PDB entry 6OBY | X-ray diffraction, 2.87 A resolution | chains A and B

[Chain A (and B)]
Molecule: Iron-sulfur cluster carrier protein
Organism: Archaeoglobus fulgidus
Notes: chain B of this document is another copy of the same molecule, construct and numbering; everything in this record applies to it too
UniProt: O28015 (O28015_ARCFU); numbering as in UniProt (aligned over 2-254)
Amino-acid sequence (262 residues; numbered 1 to 262; the number before each row is that of its first residue):
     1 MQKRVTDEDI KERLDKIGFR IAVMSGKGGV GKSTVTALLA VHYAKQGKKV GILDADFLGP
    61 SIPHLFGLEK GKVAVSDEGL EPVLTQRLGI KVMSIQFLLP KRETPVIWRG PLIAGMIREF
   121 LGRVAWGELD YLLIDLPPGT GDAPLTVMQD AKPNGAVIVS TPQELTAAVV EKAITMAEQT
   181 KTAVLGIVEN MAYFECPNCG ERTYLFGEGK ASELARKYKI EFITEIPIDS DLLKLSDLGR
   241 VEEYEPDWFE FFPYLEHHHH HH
Disordered / not traced: 1-3, 100-111, 259-262
Differences from the reference sequence: initiating methionine (1); expression tag (255-262)
Modified positions: Mse1 (selenomethionine); Mse24, Mse93, Mse116, Mse148, Mse176, Mse191 (selenomethionine; parent Met)
Ligand contacts:
  - ADP (adenosine-5'-diphosphate): Lys27, Gly28, Gly29, Val30, Gly31, Lys32, Ser33, Thr34, Ser61, Asn190, Mse191, Ile226, Pro227, Ile228, Asp229, Leu232, Leu233, Ser236
  - Co2+ (CO): Cys196, Asn198, Cys199, Glu201

[Interface between chain A and chain B]
Pairs across the interface (24):
  Gln163(A) - Leu233(B)
  Gln163(A) - Asp237(B)  hydrogen bond
  Phe194(A) - Phe194(B)  hydrophobic
  Phe194(A) - Thr203(B)
  Cys196(A) - Cys196(B)  hydrophobic
  Cys196(A) - Cys199(B)  hydrophobic
  Cys196(A) - Glu201(B)
  Pro197(A) - Thr203(B)
  Asn198(A) - Cys199(B)  hydrogen bond
  Asn198(A) - Glu201(B)
  Cys199(A) - Cys196(B)  hydrogen bond
  Cys199(A) - Asn198(B)  hydrogen bond
  Cys199(A) - Cys199(B)  hydrophobic
  Glu201(A) - Cys196(B)
  Glu201(A) - Asn198(B)
  Thr203(A) - Phe194(B)
  Thr203(A) - Pro197(B)
  Phe206(A) - Lys234(B)
  Phe206(A) - Asp237(B)
  Phe206(A) - Leu238(B)  hydrophobic
  Leu233(A) - Gln163(B)
  Lys234(A) - Phe206(B)
  Asp237(A) - Gln163(B)  hydrogen bond
  Asp237(A) - Phe206(B)
Also at the interface, not in a pair above, chain A (16 interface residues in all): Leu205, Ile228, Ser230, Leu238
Also at the interface, not in a pair above, chain B (16 interface residues in all): Leu205, Ile228, Ser230

[Overview]
Chain A and chain B each contribute 16 residues to their interface; the contacts include 5 hydrogen bonds.
Polar contacts include Gln163(A)-Asp237(B), Asn198(A)-Cys199(B) and Cys199(A)-Cys196(B). Bound to chain A: ADP
and Co2+.
Chain A and chain B are both Iron-sulfur cluster carrier protein (Archaeoglobus fulgidus); the structure, The
nucleotide-binding protein AF_226 in complex with ADP from Archaeoglobus fulgidus with Co found by PIXE. ...,
was determined by X-ray diffraction (same publication as 6NLR).
